PDB entry 2J56 | X-ray diffraction, 2.10 A resolution | chains A and L of the 6 polymer chains in the assembly

Chain A:
Name: Amicyanin
From: Paracoccus denitrificans
UniProt: P22364 (AMCY_PARDE); residues 1-105 here correspond to UniProt positions 27-131 (UniProt number = residue number + 26)
Amino-acid sequence (105 residues; row label = number of the first residue in the row):
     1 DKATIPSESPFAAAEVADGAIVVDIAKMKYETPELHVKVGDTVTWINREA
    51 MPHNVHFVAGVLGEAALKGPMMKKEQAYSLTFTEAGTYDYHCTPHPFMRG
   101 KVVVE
Ion coordination: Cu ion: His53, Cys92, His95, Met98
Swiss-Prot annotation at these positions:
  - binding site (Cu cation): His53, Cys92, His95, Met98

Chain L:
Name: Methylamine dehydrogenase light chain
From: Paracoccus denitrificans
Notes: EC 1.4.99.3
UniProt: P22619 (DHML_PARDE); residues 1-131 here correspond to UniProt positions 58-188 (UniProt number = residue number + 57)
Amino-acid sequence (131 residues; numbered 1 to 131; the number before each row is that of its first residue):
     1 ADAPAGTDPRAKWVPQDNDIQACDYWRHCSIDGNICDCSGGSLTNCPPGT
    51 KLATASWVASCYNPTDGQSYLIAYRDCCGYNVSGRCPCLNTEGELPVYRP
   101 EFANDIIWCFGAEDDAMTYHCTISPIVGKAS
Not modelled in the structure: 1-6
Cystine bridges: Cys23-Cys88, Cys29-Cys61, Cys36-Cys121, Cys38-Cys86, Cys46-Cys77, Cys78-Cys109
Covalently attached groups: covalent link Trp57-Trp108
Modified / non-standard residues: Trp57 ((S)-2-amino-3-(6,7-dihydro-6-imino-7-oxo-1H-indol-3-yl)propanoic acid; TQQ)
What the authors report for this chain:
  - post-translational modification sites: Trp108 (citing earlier work)

How chain A and chain L interact:
Residue-residue contacts - 20 pairs, chain A then chain L:
  Met28(A) with Glu101(L)
  Ala50(A) with Leu71(L); Val127(L)
  Met51(A) with Val58(L), hydrophobic; Leu71(L); Glu101(L); Phe102(L), hydrophobic
  Pro52(A) with Val58(L); Val127(L), hydrophobic
  Lys68(A) with Asp115(L), salt bridge
  Met71(A) with Thr54(L)
  Lys73(A) with Val127(L)
  Thr93(A) with Ala55(L); Phe110(L)
  Pro94(A) with Ala55(L); Ser56(L); Trp108(L)
  His95(A) with Glu101(L)
  Phe97(A) with Pro100(L), hydrophobic; Glu101(L)
Other interface residues (no listed pair), chain L (14 interface residues in all): Gly128, Lys129

Overview:
11 residues of chain A face 14 of chain L across their interface; the contacts include 1 salt bridge. The
salt-bridged pair is Lys68(A)-Asp115(L). His53(A), Cys92(A), His95(A) and Met98(A) coordinate a Cu ion ion.
UniProt lists 4 Cu cation-binding residues on chain A. From the paper: a modification site at Trp108(L).
Here chain A is Amicyanin and chain L is Methylamine dehydrogenase light chain, both from Paracoccus
denitrificans. Entry 2J56 (X-ray reduced Paraccocus denitrificans methylamine dehydrogenase N- semiquinone in
complex with amicyanin) was determined by X-ray diffraction (same publication as 2J55 and 2J57).
